PDB entry 8R24 | X-ray diffraction, 1.80 A resolution | chain A

# Chain A
Molecule: 3C-like proteinase nsp5
Source organism: Severe acute respiratory syndrome coronavirus 2
Notes: EC 3.4.22.69
Reference sequence: P0DTC1 (R1A_SARS2); residues 1-306 here correspond to UniProt positions 3264-3569 (UniProt number = residue number + 3263)
Amino-acid sequence (306 residues; row label = number of the first residue in the row):
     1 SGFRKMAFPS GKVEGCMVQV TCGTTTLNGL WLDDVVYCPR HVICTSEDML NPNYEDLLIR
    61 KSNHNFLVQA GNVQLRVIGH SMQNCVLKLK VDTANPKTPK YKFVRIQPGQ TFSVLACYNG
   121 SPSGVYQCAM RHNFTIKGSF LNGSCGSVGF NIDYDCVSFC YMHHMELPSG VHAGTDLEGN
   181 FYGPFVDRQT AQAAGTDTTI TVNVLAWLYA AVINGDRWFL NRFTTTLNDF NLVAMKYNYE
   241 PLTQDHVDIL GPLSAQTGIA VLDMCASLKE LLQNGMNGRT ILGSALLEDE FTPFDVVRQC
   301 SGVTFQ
Sequence notes: variant H132 (Pro3395 in P0DTC1); engineered mutation S169 (Thr3432 in P0DTC1)
What the authors report for this chain:
  - contacts within the chain: H132-E240 (pi stacking)

# Overview
The paper reports contacts within the chain involving H132 and E240.
Chain A is 3C-like proteinase nsp5 (Severe acute respiratory syndrome coronavirus 2); the structure,
SARS-CoV-2 Mpro (Omicron, P132H+T169S) free enzyme, was determined by X-ray diffraction, deposited together
with 8R1Q, 8R26, 8R0V and 8R19.
